PDB entry 3MOP | X-ray diffraction, 3.40 A resolution | chains J and K of the 14 polymer chains in the assembly

Chain J:
Molecule: Interleukin-1 receptor-associated kinase 4
Organism: Homo sapiens
Notes: EC 2.7.11.1; fragment: death domain residues 4-106
UniProtKB: Q9NWZ3 (IRAK4_HUMAN); numbering as in UniProt (aligned over 4-106)
Amino-acid sequence (113 residues; numbered 2 to 114; the number before each row is that of its first residue):
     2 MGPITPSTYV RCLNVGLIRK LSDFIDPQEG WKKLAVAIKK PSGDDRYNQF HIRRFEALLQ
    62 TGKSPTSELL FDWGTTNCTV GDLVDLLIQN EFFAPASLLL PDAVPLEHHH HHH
Disordered / not traced: 109-114
Construct notes: expression tag (2-3, 107-114)
UniProt features mapped onto this chain:
  - modified residue: K34 (N6-acetyllysine)
  - natural variant: I5 (I5V: No effect on inhibition of NF-kappa-B activation), R12 (R12C: In IMD67), R20 (R20W: Increases inhibition of NF-kappa-B complex activation), I26 (I26T: No effect on inhibition of NF-kappa-B activation), I39 (I39V: No effect on inhibition of NF-kappa-B activation), S98 (S98R: No effect on inhibition of NF-kappa-B activation)
Reported in the primary citation:
  - mutagenesis - F25D: decreased binding to Myeloid differentiation primary response protein MyD88

Chain K:
Molecule: Interleukin-1 receptor-associated kinase-like 2
Organism: Homo sapiens
Notes: fragment: death domain residues 2-112
UniProtKB: O43187 (IRAK2_HUMAN); residue numbers follow UniProt; this construct covers 2-112
Amino-acid sequence (111 residues; numbered 2 to 112; the number before each row is that of its first residue):
     2 ACYIYQLPSW VLDDLCRNMD ALSEWDWMEF ASYVITDLTQ LRKIKSMEWV QGVSITRELL
    62 WWWGMRQATV QQLVDLLCRL ELYRAAQIIL NWKPAPEIRC PIPAFPDSVK P
Disordered / not traced: 95-112
Construct notes: engineered mutation W50 (Arg in O43187)

How chain J and chain K interact:
Residue-residue contacts (5; chain J residue first):
  R20(J) with K44(K)
  D24(J) with T40(K)
  L60(J) with V51(K)
  Q61(J) with V51(K); Q52(K), hydrogen bond (backbone-side chain)
Interface residues without a listed pair, chain J (6 interface residues in all): T62, G63

In short:
The interface between chain J and chain K involves 6 residues on one side and 4 on the other, with 1 hydrogen
bond. The hydrogen-bonded pair is Q61(J)-Q52(K). From the paper: F25D of chain J reduces binding to Myeloid
differentiation primary response protein MyD88.
Chain J is Interleukin-1 receptor-associated kinase 4 and chain K is Interleukin-1 receptor-associated
kinase-like 2, both from Homo sapiens; the structure, The ternary Death Domain complex of MyD88, IRAK4, and
IRAK2, was determined by X-ray diffraction.
